7X8R - chains A and R of the 5 polymer chains in the assembly; structure by electron microscopy, 2.61 A resolution.

Chain A:
Name: Guanine nucleotide-binding protein G(s) subunit alpha isoforms short
From: Bos taurus
UniProt: P63092 (GNAS2_HUMAN); residues 1-394 here = UniProt positions 1-394
Sequence (394 residues; row label = number of the first residue in the row):
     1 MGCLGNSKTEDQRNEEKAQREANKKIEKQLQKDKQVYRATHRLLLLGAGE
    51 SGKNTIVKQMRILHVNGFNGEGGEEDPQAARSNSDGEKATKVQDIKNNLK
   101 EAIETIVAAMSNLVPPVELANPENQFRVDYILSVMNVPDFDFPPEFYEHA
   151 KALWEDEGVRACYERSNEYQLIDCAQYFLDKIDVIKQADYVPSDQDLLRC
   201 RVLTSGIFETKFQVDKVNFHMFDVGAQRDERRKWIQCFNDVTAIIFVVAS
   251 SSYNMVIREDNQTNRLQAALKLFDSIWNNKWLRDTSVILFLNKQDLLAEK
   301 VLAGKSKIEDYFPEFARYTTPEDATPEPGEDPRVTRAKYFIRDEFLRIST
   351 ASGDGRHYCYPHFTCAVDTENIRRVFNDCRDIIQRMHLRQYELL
Disordered / not traced: 1-11, 64-203, 255-263
Differences from the reference sequence: conflict N54 (Ser in P63092), A226 (Gly in P63092), A268 (Glu in P63092), K271 (Asn in P63092), D274 (Lys in P63092), D284 (Thr in P63092), T285 (Ile in P63092); variant K280 (Arg in P63092)

Chain R:
Name: Glucagon-like peptide 1 receptor
From: Homo sapiens
UniProt: P43220 (GLP1R_HUMAN); numbering as in UniProt (aligned over 24-463)
Sequence (440 residues; row label = number of the first residue in the row):
    24 RPQGATVSLWETVQKWREYRRQCQRSLTEDPPPATDLFCNRTFDEYACWP
    74 DGEPGSFVNVSCPWYLPWASSVPQGHVYRFCTAEGLWLQKDNSSLPWRDL
   124 SECEESKRGERSSPEEQLLFLYIIYTVGYALSFSALVIASAILLGFRHLH
   174 CTRNYIHLNLFASFILRALSVFIKDAALKWMYSTAAQQHQWDGLLSYQDS
   224 LSCRLVFLLMQYCVAANYYWLLVEGVYLYTLLAFSVFSEQWIFRLYVSIG
   274 WGVPLLFVVPWGIVKYLYEDEGCWTRNSNMNYWLIIRLPILFAIGVNFLI
   324 FVRVICIVVSKLKANLMCKTDIKCRLAKSTLTLIPLLGTHEVIFAFVMDE
   374 HARGTLRFIKLFTELSFTSFQGLMVAILYCFVNNEVQLEFRKSWERWRLE
   424 HLHIQRDSSMKPLKCPTSSLSSGATAGSSMYTATCQASCS
Disordered / not traced: 24-30, 55-136, 339-343, 370-377, 424-463
Differences from the reference sequence: variant F260 (Leu in P43220)
Disulfide bonds: C226-C296
Small-molecule neighbours: BYI (2,4-bis(3-methoxy-4-thiophen-2-ylcarbonyloxy-phenyl)-1,3-bis[[4-[(2-methylpropan-2-yl)oxycarbonylamino]phenyl]carbonylamino]cyclobutane-1,3-dicarboxylic acid): S31, W33, P137, Q140, L141, L144, Y148, Y152, V194, K197, A200, L201, C226, V229, F230, M233, C296, T298, R299, F381, L388
Reported in the primary citation:
  - mutagenesis - W33S, L144A, V194A, K197A, R380A: decreased signaling in response to BYI
  - conformationally variable residues (helix shift, side-chain flip): L144, K197, Y205, S225, R380
  - binding site for BYI: W33, K197, F230
  - mutagenesis - W33S: decreased binding to BYI

Chain A / chain R interface:
Residue-residue contacts (34):
  Q31(A) - Q263(R)
  K34(A) - E262(R)  salt bridge
  Q35(A) - E262(R)
  Q35(A) - Q263(R)  hydrogen bond
  R38(A) - F260(R)
  R38(A) - E262(R)
  Y358(A) - N338(R)  hydrogen bond
  R380(A) - F257(R)
  D381(A) - K334(R)  salt bridge
  Q384(A) - L255(R)  hydrogen bond (side chain-backbone)
  Q384(A) - K334(R)  hydrogen bond
  R385(A) - K334(R)  hydrogen bond (side chain-backbone)
  R385(A) - A337(R)
  R385(A) - N338(R)
  H387(A) - L254(R)  hydrogen bond (side chain-backbone)
  L388(A) - L255(R)  hydrophobic
  L388(A) - V331(R)  hydrophobic
  L388(A) - K334(R)
  Q390(A) - R176(R)
  Q390(A) - E408(R)
  Y391(A) - R176(R)
  Y391(A) - E247(R)
  Y391(A) - Y250(R)
  Y391(A) - L251(R)  hydrophobic
  Y391(A) - L254(R)  hydrophobic
  E392(A) - R348(R)  hydrogen bond (backbone-side chain)
  E392(A) - N406(R)
  E392(A) - N407(R)
  L393(A) - V327(R)  hydrophobic
  L393(A) - V331(R)
  L393(A) - R348(R)
  L393(A) - S352(R)
  L394(A) - K334(R)
  L394(A) - R348(R)
Other interface residues (no listed pair), chain A (19 interface residues in all): A39, H41, I383
Other interface residues (no listed pair), chain R (27 interface residues in all): H180, I330, L335, T355, L356, L359, Y402

Summary:
19 residues of chain A face 27 of chain R across their interface, with 7 hydrogen bonds and 2 salt bridges.
Among the polar pairs are K34(A)-E262(R), D381(A)-K334(R) and Q35(A)-Q263(R). From the paper: a binding site
for BYI at W33(R), K197(R) and F230(R); W33S, L144A and V194A of chain R, among others, reduce signaling in
response to BYI; 5 substitutions were tested in all.
Here chain A is Guanine nucleotide-binding protein G(s) subunit alpha isoforms short (Bos taurus) and chain R
is Glucagon-like peptide 1 receptor (Homo sapiens). Entry 7X8R (Cryo-EM structure of the Boc5-bound hGLP-1R-Gs
complex) was determined by electron microscopy together with 7X8S from the same study.
